Entry 9MU5 (electron microscopy, 6.30 A resolution (low resolution: residue-level contacts below are approximate; hydrogen-bond / salt-bridge calls are withheld)); this record covers chains a and T of the 8 polymer chains in the assembly.

Chain a:
Protein: Histone H3
Source organism: Drosophila melanogaster
Reference sequence: P02299 (H3_DROME); residue numbers follow UniProt; this construct covers 45-136
Chain sequence (92 residues; each row starts with the number of its first residue):
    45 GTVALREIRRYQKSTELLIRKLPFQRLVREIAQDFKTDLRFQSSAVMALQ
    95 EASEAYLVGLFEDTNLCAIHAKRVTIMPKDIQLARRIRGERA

Chain T:
Molecule: 133-nt DNA strand
Source organism: Drosophila melanogaster
Sequence (133 nucleotides; row label = number of the first residue in the row; numbers below 1 keep their minus sign (DA-84 is residue -84)):
   -84 ATATATATATATATAAGAATCCCGGTGCCGAGGCCGCTCAATTGGTCGTA
   -34 GACAGCTCTAGCACCGCTTAAACGCACGTACGCGCTGTCCCCCGCGTTTT
    16 AACCGCCAAGGGGATTACTCCCTAGTCTCCAGG

How chain a and chain T interact:
Residue-residue contacts (20):
  Gly45(a) - DC8(T)
  Gly45(a) - DG9(T)
  Thr46(a) - DG9(T)
  Val47(a) - DG9(T)
  Val47(a) - DC10(T)
  Ala48(a) - DC8(T)
  Ala48(a) - DG9(T)
  Arg50(a) - DA-66(T)
  Arg50(a) - DT-65(T)
  Arg53(a) - DA-66(T)
  Arg53(a) - DT-65(T)
  Arg64(a) - DA17(T)
  Lys65(a) - DC18(T)
  Leu66(a) - DA17(T)
  Leu66(a) - DC18(T)
  Pro67(a) - DA17(T)
  Arg70(a) - DA17(T)
  Arg84(a) - DG25(T)
  Arg84(a) - DG26(T)
  Lys116(a) - DC-2(T)
Other interface residues (no listed pair), chain a (15 interface residues in all): Arg54, Thr119
Other interface residues (no listed pair), chain T (13 interface residues in all): DC7, DA16, DC19

Summary:
The interface between chain a and chain T involves 15 residues on one side and 13 on the other.
Here chain a is Histone H3 and chain T is a 133-nt DNA strand, both from Drosophila melanogaster. Entry 9MU5
(Structure of a native Drosophila melanogaster hexameric nucleosome) was determined by electron microscopy.
